4PE2 - chain A; structure by X-ray diffraction, 1.72 A resolution.

[Chain A]
Molecule: Maltose ABC transporter periplasmic protein, Prepilin-type N-terminal cleavage/methylation domain protein
Organism: Escherichia coli
Notes: fragment: MBP residues 27-392, PilA1 residues 35-169
UniProtKB: chimeric construct of U6NJU2, T3D4G1: residues 1-366 from U6NJU2 (U6NJU2_ECOLI) positions 27-392 (UniProt number = residue number + 26); residues 371-505 from T3D4G1 positions 35-169 (UniProt number = residue number - 336)
Amino-acid sequence (516 residues; each row starts with the number of its first residue; numbering starts at 0):
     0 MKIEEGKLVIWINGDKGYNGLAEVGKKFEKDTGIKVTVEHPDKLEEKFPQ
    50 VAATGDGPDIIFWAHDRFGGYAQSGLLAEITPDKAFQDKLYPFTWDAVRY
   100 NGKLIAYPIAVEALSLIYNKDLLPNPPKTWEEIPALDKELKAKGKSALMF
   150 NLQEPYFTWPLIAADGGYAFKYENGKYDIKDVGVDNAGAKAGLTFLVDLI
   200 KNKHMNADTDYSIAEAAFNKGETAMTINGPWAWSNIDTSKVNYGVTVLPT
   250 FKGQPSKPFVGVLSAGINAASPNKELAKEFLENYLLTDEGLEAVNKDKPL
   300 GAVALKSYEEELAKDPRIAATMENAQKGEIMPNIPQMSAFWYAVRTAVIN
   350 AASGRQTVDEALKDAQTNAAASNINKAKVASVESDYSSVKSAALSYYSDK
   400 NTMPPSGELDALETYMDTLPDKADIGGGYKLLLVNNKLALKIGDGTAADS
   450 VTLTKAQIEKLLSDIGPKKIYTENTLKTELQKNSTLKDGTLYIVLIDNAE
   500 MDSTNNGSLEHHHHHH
Not modelled in the structure: 0-1, 498-515
Construct notes: initiating methionine (0); linker (367-370); engineered mutation Ser449 (Gly113 in T3D4G1); expression tag (506-515)
Ligand contacts: malonate ion (MLI): Leu452, Thr453, Lys454, Ala455

[Overview]
Bound to chain A: malonate ion.
Chain A is Maltose ABC transporter periplasmic protein, Prepilin-type N-terminal cleavage/methylation domain
protein (Escherichia coli); the structure, MBP PilA1 CD160, was determined by X-ray diffraction, deposited
together with 4OGM and 4TSM.
